7UI9 - chains A and F of the 33 polymer chains in the assembly; structure by electron microscopy, 3.30 A resolution.

# Chain A
Protein: DNA-directed RNA polymerase II subunit RPB1
From: Saccharomyces cerevisiae S288C
Notes: EC 2.7.7.6
UniProt: P04050 (RPB1_YEAST); numbering as in UniProt (aligned over 1-1453)
Chain sequence (1453 residues; row label = number of the first residue in the row):
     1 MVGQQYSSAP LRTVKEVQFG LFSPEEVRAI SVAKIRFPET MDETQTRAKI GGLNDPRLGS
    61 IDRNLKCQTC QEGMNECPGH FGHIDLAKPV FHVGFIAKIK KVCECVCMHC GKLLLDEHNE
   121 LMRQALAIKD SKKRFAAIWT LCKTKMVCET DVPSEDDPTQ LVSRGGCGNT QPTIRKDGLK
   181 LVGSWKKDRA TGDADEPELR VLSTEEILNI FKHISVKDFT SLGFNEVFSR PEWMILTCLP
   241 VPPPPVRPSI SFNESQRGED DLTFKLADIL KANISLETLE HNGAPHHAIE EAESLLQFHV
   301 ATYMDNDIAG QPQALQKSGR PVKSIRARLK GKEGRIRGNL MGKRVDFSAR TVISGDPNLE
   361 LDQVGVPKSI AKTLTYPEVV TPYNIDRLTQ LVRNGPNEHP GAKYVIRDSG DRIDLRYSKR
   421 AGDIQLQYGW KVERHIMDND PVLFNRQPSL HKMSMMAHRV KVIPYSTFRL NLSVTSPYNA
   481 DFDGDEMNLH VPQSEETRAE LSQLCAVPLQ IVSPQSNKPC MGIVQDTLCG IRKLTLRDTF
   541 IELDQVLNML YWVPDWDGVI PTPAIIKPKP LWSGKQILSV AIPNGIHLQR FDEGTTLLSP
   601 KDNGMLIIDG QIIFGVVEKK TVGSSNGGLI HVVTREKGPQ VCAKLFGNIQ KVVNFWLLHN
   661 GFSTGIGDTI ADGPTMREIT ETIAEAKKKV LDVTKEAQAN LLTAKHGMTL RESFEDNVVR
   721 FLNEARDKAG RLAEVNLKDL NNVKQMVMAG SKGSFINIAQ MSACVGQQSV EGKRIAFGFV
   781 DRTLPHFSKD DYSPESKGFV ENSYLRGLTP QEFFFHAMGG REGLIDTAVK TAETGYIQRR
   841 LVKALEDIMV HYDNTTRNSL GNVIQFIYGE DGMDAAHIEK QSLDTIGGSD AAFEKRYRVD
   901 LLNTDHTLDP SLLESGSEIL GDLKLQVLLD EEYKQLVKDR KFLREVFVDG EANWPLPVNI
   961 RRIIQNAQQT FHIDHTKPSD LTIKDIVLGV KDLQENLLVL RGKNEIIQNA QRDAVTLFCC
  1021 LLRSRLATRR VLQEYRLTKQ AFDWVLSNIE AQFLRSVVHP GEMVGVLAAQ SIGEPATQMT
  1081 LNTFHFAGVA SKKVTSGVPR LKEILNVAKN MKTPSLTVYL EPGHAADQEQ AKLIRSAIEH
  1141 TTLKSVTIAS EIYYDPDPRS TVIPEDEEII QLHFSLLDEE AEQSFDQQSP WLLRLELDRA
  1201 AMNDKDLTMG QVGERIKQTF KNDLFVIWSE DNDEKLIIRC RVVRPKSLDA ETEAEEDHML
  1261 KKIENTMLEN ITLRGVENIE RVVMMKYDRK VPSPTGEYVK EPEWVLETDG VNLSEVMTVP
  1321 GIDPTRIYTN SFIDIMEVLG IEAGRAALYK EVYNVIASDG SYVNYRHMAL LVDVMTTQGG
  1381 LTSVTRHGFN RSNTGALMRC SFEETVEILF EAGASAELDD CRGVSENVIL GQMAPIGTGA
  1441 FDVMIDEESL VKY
Swiss-Prot annotation at these positions:
  - region: P248 to D260 (Lid loop), N306 to K323 (Rudder loop), P810 to E822 (Bridging helix)
  - binding site (Zn(2+)): C67, C70, C77, H80, C107, C110, C148, C167
  - binding site (Mg(2+)): D481, D483, D485
  - cross-link (Glycyl lysine isopeptide (Lys-Gly)): K695 (interchain with G-Cter in ubiquitin), K1246 (interchain with G-Cter in ubiquitin), K1350 (interchain with G-Cter in ubiquitin)
  - mutagenesis: K1246 (K1246R: Impairs ubiquitination during transcription stress)

# Chain F
Protein: DNA-directed RNA polymerases I, II, and III subunit RPABC2
From: Saccharomyces cerevisiae S288C
UniProt: P20435 (RPAB2_YEAST); residue numbers follow UniProt; this construct covers 1-155
Chain sequence (155 residues; row label = number of the first residue in the row):
     1 MSDYEEAFND GNENFEDFDV EHFSDEETYE EKPQFKDGET TDANGKTIVT GGNGPEDFQQ
    61 HEQIRRKTLK EKAIPKDQRA TTPYMTKYER ARILGTRALQ ISMNAPVFVD LEGETDPLRI
   121 AMKELAEKKI PLVIRRYLPD GSFEDWSVEE LIVDL
Disordered / not traced: 1-69
Swiss-Prot annotation at these positions:
  - region: L111 to L132 (Leucine-zipper)
  - modified residue: S24 (Phosphoserine)

# Interface between chain A and chain F
Contacting residue pairs - 51 pairs, chain A then chain F:
  V379(A) - S102(F)
  T381(A) - S102(F)
  T381(A) - N104(F)
  P382(A) - N104(F)
  Y383(A) - V107(F)
  Y383(A) - L111(F)  hydrophobic
  Y383(A) - T115(F)
  E495(A) - A98(F)
  E495(A) - L99(F)
  E495(A) - S102(F)
  E496(A) - G95(F)
  A499(A) - G95(F)
  Q503(A) - R90(F)  hydrogen bond
  Q503(A) - M122(F)
  H851(A) - P139(F)
  Y852(A) - T81(F)
  Y852(A) - E89(F)  hydrogen bond
  Y852(A) - R136(F)
  Y852(A) - Y137(F)
  R857(A) - P139(F)
  R1001(A) - A80(F)
  R1001(A) - T82(F)
  R1001(A) - P83(F)
  L1054(A) - Y84(F)
  H1059(A) - T86(F)
  H1059(A) - K87(F)
  P1060(A) - Y88(F)
  E1062(A) - Y88(F)
  G1437(A) - Y88(F)
  T1438(A) - Y88(F)
  T1438(A) - R92(F)  hydrogen bond (backbone-side chain)
  F1441(A) - Y88(F)
  F1441(A) - E89(F)
  F1441(A) - R92(F)  hydrogen bond (backbone-side chain)
  F1441(A) - I134(F)  hydrophobic
  F1441(A) - R135(F)
  D1442(A) - V133(F)
  D1442(A) - I134(F)
  D1442(A) - R135(F)  hydrogen bond (backbone-backbone)
  D1442(A) - Y137(F)  hydrogen bond
  V1443(A) - R92(F)
  V1443(A) - I93(F)  hydrophobic
  V1443(A) - V133(F)
  M1444(A) - L132(F)
  M1444(A) - V133(F)  hydrogen bond (backbone-backbone)
  M1444(A) - R135(F)
  D1446(A) - P131(F)  hydrogen bond (backbone-backbone)
  D1446(A) - V133(F)
  L1450(A) - F108(F)  hydrophobic
  Y1453(A) - F108(F)  hydrophobic
  Y1453(A) - K129(F)
Interface residues without a listed pair, chain A (32 interface residues in all): V380, L504, G1061, M1433, A1440, I1445, S1449
Interface residues without a listed pair, chain F (36 interface residues in all): A91, L94, T96, K128, E149

# Overview
32 residues of chain A face 36 of chain F across their interface, with 8 hydrogen bonds. Among the polar pairs
are Q503(A)-R90(F), Y852(A)-E89(F) and T1438(A)-R92(F). Curated annotation (UniProt) lists 8 Zn2+-binding
residues, 3 Mg2+-binding residues and one mutagenesis site on chain A.
Chain A is DNA-directed RNA polymerase II subunit RPB1 and chain F is DNA-directed RNA polymerases I, II, and
III subunit RPABC2, both from Saccharomyces cerevisiae S288C; the structure, Core Mediator-PICearly (Copy A),
was determined by electron microscopy (same publication as 7UIC, 7UIF, 7UIG, 7UIK, 7UIL and 7UIO).
